PDB entry 7PY6 | electron microscopy, 4.10 A resolution (low resolution: residue-level contacts below are approximate; hydrogen-bond / salt-bridge calls are withheld) | chains A and C of the 10 polymer chains in the assembly

== Chain A ==
Molecule: DNA-directed RNA polymerase subunit alpha
Source organism: Escherichia coli
Notes: EC 2.7.7.6
UniProt: P0A7Z4 (RPOA_ECOLI); numbering as in UniProt (aligned over 1-329)
Amino-acid sequence (329 residues; row label = number of the first residue in the row):
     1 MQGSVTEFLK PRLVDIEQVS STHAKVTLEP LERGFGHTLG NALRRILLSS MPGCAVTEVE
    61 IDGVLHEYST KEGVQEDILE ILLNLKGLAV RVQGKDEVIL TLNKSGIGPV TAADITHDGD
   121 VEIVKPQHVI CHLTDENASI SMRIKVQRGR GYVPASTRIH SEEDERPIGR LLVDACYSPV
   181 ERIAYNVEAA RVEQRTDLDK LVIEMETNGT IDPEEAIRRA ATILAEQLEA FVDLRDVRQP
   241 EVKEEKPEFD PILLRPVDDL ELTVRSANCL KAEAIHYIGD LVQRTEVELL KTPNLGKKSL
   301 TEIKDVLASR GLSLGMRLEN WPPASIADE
Unresolved in the structure: 1-6, 235-329
Curated features (UniProtKB/Swiss-Prot):
  - region: E162 to E165 (Required for interaction with Crp at class II promoters)
  - modified residue: R265 (ADP-ribosylarginine), K297 (N6-acetyllysine), K298 (N6-acetyllysine)

== Chain C ==
Molecule: DNA-directed RNA polymerase subunit beta
Source organism: Escherichia coli
Notes: EC 2.7.7.6
UniProt: P0A8V4 (RPOB_ECO57); residue numbers follow UniProt; this construct covers 1-1342
Amino-acid sequence (1342 residues; row label = number of the first residue in the row):
     1 MVYSYTEKKR IRKDFGKRPQ VLDVPYLLSI QLDSFQKFIE QDPEGQYGLE AAFRSVFPIQ
    61 SYSGNSELQY VSYRLGEPVF DVQECQIRGV TYSAPLRVKL RLVIYEREAP EGTVKDIKEQ
   121 EVYMGEIPLM TDNGTFVING TERVIVSQLH RSPGVFFDSD KGKTHSSGKV LYNARIIPYR
   181 GSWLDFEFDP KDNLFVRIDR RRKLPATIIL RALNYTTEQI LDLFFEKVIF EIRDNKLQME
   241 LVPERLRGET ASFDIEANGK VYVEKGRRIT ARHIRQLEKD DVKLIEVPVE YIAGKVVAKD
   301 YIDESTGELI CAANMELSLD LLAKLSQSGH KRIETLFTND LDHGPYISET LRVDPTNDRL
   361 SALVEIYRMM RPGEPPTREA AESLFENLFF SEDRYDLSAV GRMKFNRSLL REEIEGSGIL
   421 SKDDIIDVMK KLIDIRNGKG EVDDIDHLGN RRIRSVGEMA ENQFRVGLVR VERAVKERLS
   481 LGDLDTLMPQ DMINAKPISA AVKEFFGSSQ LSQFMDQNNP LSEITHKRRI SALGPGGLTR
   541 ERAGFEVRDV HPTHYGRVCP IETPEGPNIG LINSLSVYAQ TNEYGFLETP YRKVTDGVVT
   601 DEIHYLSAIE EGNYVIAQAN SNLDEEGHFV EDLVTCRSKG ESSLFSRDQV DYMDVSTQQV
   661 VSVGASLIPF LEHDDANRAL MGANMQRQAV PTLRADKPLV GTGMERAVAV DSGVTAVAKR
   721 GGVVQYVDAS RIVIKVNEDE MYPGEAGIDI YNLTKYTRSN QNTCINQMPC VSLGEPVERG
   781 DVLADGPSTD LGELALGQNM RVAFMPWNGY NFEDSILVSE RVVQEDRFTT IHIQELACVS
   841 RDTKLGPEEI TADIPNVGEA ALSKLDESGI VYIGAEVTGG DILVGKVTPK GETQLTPEEK
   901 LLRAIFGEKA SDVKDSSLRV PNGVSGTVID VQVFTRDGVE KDKRALEIEE MQLKQAKKDL
   961 SEELQILEAG LFSRIRAVLV AGGVEAEKLD KLPRDRWLEL GLTDEEKQNQ LEQLAEQYDE
  1021 LKHEFEKKLE AKRRKITQGD DLAPGVLKIV KVYLAVKRRI QPGDKMAGRH GNKGVISKIN
  1081 PIEDMPYDEN GTPVDIVLNP LGVPSRMNIG QILETHLGMA AKGIGDKINA MLKQQQEVAK
  1141 LREFIQRAYD LGADVRQKVD LSTFSDEEVM RLAENLRKGM PIATPVFDGA KEAEIKELLK
  1201 LGDLPTSGQI RLYDGRTGEQ FERPVTVGYM YMLKLNHLVD DKMHARSTGS YSLVTQQPLG
  1261 GKAQFGGQRF GEMEVWALEA YGAAYTLQEM LTVKSDDVNG RTKMYKNIVD GNHQMEPGMP
  1321 ESFNVLLKEI RSLGINIELE DE
Unresolved in the structure: 1
Curated features (UniProtKB/Swiss-Prot):
  - modified residue (N6-acetyllysine): K1022, K1200

== How chain A and chain C interact ==
Residue-residue contacts (56; chain A residue first):
  H37(A) - G1218(C)
  N41(A) - G1215(C)
  N41(A) - R1216(C)
  N41(A) - T1217(C)
  N41(A) - G1218(C)
  R44(A) - Y1087(C)
  R45(A) - E1083(C)
  R45(A) - G1215(C)
  R45(A) - R1216(C)
  L48(A) - I1082(C)
  L65(A) - G874(C)
  H66(A) - V928(C)
  H66(A) - I929(C)
  E67(A) - K1057(C)
  Y68(A) - Y756(C)
  Y68(A) - I831(C)
  Y68(A) - T927(C)
  Y68(A) - I929(C)
  Y68(A) - A1055(C)
  Y68(A) - K1057(C)
  T70(A) - K755(C)
  E72(A) - Y726(C)
  E72(A) - D728(C)
  G73(A) - D728(C)
  V74(A) - D728(C)
  V74(A) - A729(C)
  Q75(A) - V727(C)
  Q75(A) - A729(C)
  Q75(A) - P769(C)
  D77(A) - A729(C)
  D77(A) - K755(C)
  D77(A) - N766(C)
  D77(A) - M768(C)
  L79(A) - L693(C)
  L79(A) - Y756(C)
  L83(A) - L693(C)
  L83(A) - R694(C)
  K86(A) - Q824(C)
  T134(A) - V727(C)
  T134(A) - L773(C)
  Y152(A) - E820(C)
  Y152(A) - V823(C)
  Y152(A) - Q824(C)
  Y152(A) - R1059(C)
  P154(A) - R1059(C)
  R166(A) - K864(C)
  I168(A) - I873(C)
  I168(A) - G874(C)
  D174(A) - D826(C)
  E181(A) - R821(C)
  R182(A) - N1090(C)
  R182(A) - G1091(C)
  I183(A) - G1091(C)
  A184(A) - N1090(C)
  A184(A) - G1091(C)
  Y185(A) - Y1087(C)
Other interface residues (no listed pair), chain A (38 interface residues in all): S49, K71, E76, E80, I107, D135, I159, R170, L172
Other interface residues (no listed pair), chain C (42 interface residues in all): E825, E876, T878, V1056, E1089, T1092

== In short ==
38 residues of chain A and 42 residues of chain C are in contact.
Here chain A is DNA-directed RNA polymerase subunit alpha and chain C is DNA-directed RNA polymerase subunit
beta, both from Escherichia coli. Entry 7PY6 (CryoEM structure of E.coli RNA polymerase elongation complex
bound to NusA and NusG (NusA and NusG ...) was determined by electron microscopy (same publication as 7PY0,
7PY1, 7PY3, 7PY5, 7PY7, 7PY8 and 4 further entries).
